Entry 4DJ6 (X-ray diffraction, 2.61 A resolution); this record covers chains A and C of the 6 polymer chains in the assembly.

== Chain A (and C) ==
Molecule: Hemagglutinin
From: Influenza A virus (A/Netherlands/219/2003(H7N7))
Notes: chain C of this document is another copy of the same molecule, construct and numbering; everything in this record applies to it too
Reference sequence: Q6VMK1 (Q6VMK1_9INFA); the author numbering skips numbers that UniProt does not, so the offset changes along the chain: 1-252 = UniProt 26-277; 254-324 = UniProt 278-348
Chain sequence (327 residues; each row starts with the number of its first residue; note: 1 number in that range is skipped by the numbering (no residue carries it; nothing is unmodelled there); numbers below 1 keep their minus sign (Ala-3 is residue -3)):
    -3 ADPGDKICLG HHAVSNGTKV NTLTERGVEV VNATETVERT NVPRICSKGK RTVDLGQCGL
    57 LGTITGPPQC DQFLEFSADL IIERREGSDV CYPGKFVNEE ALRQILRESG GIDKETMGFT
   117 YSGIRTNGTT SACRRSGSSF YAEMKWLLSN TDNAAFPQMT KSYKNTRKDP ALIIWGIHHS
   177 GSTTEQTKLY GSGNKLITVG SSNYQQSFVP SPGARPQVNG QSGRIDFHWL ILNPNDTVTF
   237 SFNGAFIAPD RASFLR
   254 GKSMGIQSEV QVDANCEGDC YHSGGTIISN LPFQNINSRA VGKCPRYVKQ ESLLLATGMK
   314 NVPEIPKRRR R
Unresolved in the structure: -3 to 0, 318-324
Disulfides: Cys42-Cys269, Cys54-Cys66, Cys87-Cys129, Cys273-Cys297
Covalent attachments: N-acetylglucosamine (NAG) linked to Asn28, Asn123, Asn231
Construct notes: expression tag (-3 to 0)

== Chain A / chain C interface ==
Residue-residue contacts (13):
  Gln154(A) with Ala210(C)
  Leu192(A) with Ser207(C); Pro208(C); Gly209(C)
  Thr194(A) with Ala210(C), hydrogen bond (side chain-backbone); Arg211(C)
  Gln201(A) with Gly90(C); Lys91(C), hydrogen bond (backbone-side chain); Arg220(C); Asp222(C), hydrogen bond
  Ser203(A) with Ser207(C); Arg211(C)
  Ser237(A) with Ala210(C)
Also at the interface, not in a pair above, chain A (9 interface residues in all): Gln202, Val205, Thr235
Also at the interface, not in a pair above, chain C (10 interface residues in all): Pro212

== In short ==
9 residues of chain A and 10 residues of chain C are in contact; the contacts include 3 hydrogen bonds. Among
the polar pairs are Thr194(A)-Ala210(C), Gln201(A)-Lys91(C) and Gln201(A)-Asp222(C). Covalently linked
N-acetylglucosamine: at Asn28(A), Asn123(A) and Asn231(A).
Chain A and chain C are both Hemagglutinin (Influenza A virus (A/Netherlands/219/2003(H7N7))); the structure,
Structure of the hemagglutinin from a highly pathogenic H7N7 influenza virus, was determined by X-ray
diffraction (same publication as 4DJ7).
